1H2Q - chain P; structure by X-ray diffraction, 3.00 A resolution.

[Chain P]
Name: Complement decay-accelerating factor
From: Homo sapiens
Notes: fragment: extracellular scr domains 3 & 4, residues 161-285
UniProtKB: P08174 (DAF_HUMAN); residues 5-129 here correspond to UniProt positions 161-285 (UniProt number = residue number + 156)
Chain sequence (125 residues; numbered 5 to 129; the number before each row is that of its first residue):
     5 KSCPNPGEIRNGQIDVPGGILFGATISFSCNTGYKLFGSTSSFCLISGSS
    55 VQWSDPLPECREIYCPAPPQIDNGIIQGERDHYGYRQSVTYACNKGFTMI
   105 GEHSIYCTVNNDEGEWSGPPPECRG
Not modelled in the structure: 50-55
Disulfides: Cys7-Cys48, Cys34-Cys64, Cys69-Cys111, Cys97-Cys127

[Summary]
Chain P is Complement decay-accelerating factor (Homo sapiens); the structure, Human CD55 domains 3 & 4, was
determined by X-ray diffraction together with 1UOT, 1H03, 1H04 and 1H2P from the same study.
